Entry 7EGM (electron microscopy, 3.60 A resolution); this record covers chains A and D of the 8 polymer chains in the assembly.

== Chain A ==
Molecule: Transcription regulatory protein SNF2
From: Saccharomyces cerevisiae (strain ATCC 204508 / S288c)
Notes: EC 3.6.4.-
Reference sequence: P22082 (SNF2_YEAST); residues 430-1400 here = UniProt positions 430-1400
Chain sequence (982 residues; row label = number of the first residue in the row):
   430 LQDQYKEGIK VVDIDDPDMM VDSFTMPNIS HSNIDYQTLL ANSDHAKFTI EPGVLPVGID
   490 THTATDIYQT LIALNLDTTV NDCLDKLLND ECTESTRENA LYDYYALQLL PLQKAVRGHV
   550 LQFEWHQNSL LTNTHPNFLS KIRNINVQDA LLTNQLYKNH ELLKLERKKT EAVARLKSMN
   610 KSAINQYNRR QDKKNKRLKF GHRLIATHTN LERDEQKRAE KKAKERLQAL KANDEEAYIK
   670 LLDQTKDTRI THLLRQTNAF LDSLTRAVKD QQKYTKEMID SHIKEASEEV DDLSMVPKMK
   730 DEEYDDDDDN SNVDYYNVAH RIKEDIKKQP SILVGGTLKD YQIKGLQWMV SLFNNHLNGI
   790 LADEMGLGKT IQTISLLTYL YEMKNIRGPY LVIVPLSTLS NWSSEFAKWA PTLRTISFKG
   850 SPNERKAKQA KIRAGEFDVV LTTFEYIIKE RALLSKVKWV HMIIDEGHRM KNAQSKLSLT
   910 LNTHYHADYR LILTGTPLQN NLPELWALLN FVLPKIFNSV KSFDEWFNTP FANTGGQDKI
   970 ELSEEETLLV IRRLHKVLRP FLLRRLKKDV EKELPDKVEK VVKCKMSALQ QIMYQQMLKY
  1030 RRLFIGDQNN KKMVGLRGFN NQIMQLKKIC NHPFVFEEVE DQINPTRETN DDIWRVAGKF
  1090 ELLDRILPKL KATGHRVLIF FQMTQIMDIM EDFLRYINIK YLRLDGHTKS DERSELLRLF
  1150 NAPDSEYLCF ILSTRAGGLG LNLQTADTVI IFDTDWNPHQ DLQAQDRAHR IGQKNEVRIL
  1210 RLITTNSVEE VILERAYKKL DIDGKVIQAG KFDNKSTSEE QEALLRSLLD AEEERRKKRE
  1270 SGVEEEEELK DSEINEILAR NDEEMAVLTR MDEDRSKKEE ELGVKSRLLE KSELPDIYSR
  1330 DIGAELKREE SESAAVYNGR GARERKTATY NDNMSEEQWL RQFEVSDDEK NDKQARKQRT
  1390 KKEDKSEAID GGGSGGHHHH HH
Unresolved in the structure: 430-480, 590-1411
Construct notes: expression tag (1401-1411)
UniProt features mapped onto this chain:
  - motif: D894 to H897 (DEGH box)
  - binding site (ATP): D792 to T799
  - modified residue (Phosphoserine): S716, S1340
  - cross-link: K543 (Glycyl lysine isopeptide (Lys-Gly) (interchain with G-Cter in ubiquitin))

== Chain D ==
Molecule: SWI/SNF complex subunit SWI3
From: Saccharomyces cerevisiae (strain ATCC 204508 / S288c)
Reference sequence: P32591 (SWI3_YEAST); numbering as in UniProt (aligned over 1-825)
Chain sequence (836 residues; row label = number of the first residue in the row):
     1 MENTLGEGST VNASVDVDQH GNDNNSDSNA NAAVAGVANT DTAGEESQQQ DESLKDEATV
    61 PNTRDAESEA ITVTAKQQPT MQANKLDSQE TPSTEESRAQ NVFGQDNEDS DNLFGETESS
   121 VSNNEANTPS IPTNPVDNEN NKPAIKEDST IQDSNGDVKN MEDVKIQKEE EPENNTVIEG
   181 VKEESQPDEN TKEMDEVEED DEDDDQPMIS PDNSIFGDTK SESKQLGNTS SVANTPSEIP
   241 DAHKAEQEDI IEKTESVDKK VDSGEERNEQ EREIMNDHSK SANPKKTTIT RVEPETFEIP
   301 QAHEIVIPSY SKWFNLEKIH SIEVQSLPEF FTNRIPSKTP EVYMRYRNFM VNSYRLNPNE
   361 YFSVTTARRN VSGDAAALFR LHKFLTKWGL INYQVDSKLL PKNIEPPLTS QYSTRHDAPR
   421 GLFPFESYKP SVQLPDMAKL KKMMNTSDSE STLYKYLKES KRKYDEITHP PSTTDDENGD
   481 KNDNGGKMNN EVSTSTSMTG DANLLEEGET SRPLKKVKIL EQIDENWSKE DLQKLLKGIQ
   541 EFGADWYKVA KNVGNKSPEQ CILRFLQLPI EDKFLYGDGN GKGDNDNGLG PLKYAPHLPF
   601 SKSENPVLST IAFLVGLVNP KTVQSMTQRA IQSAESIKSQ KEEISDQKPI EHIKEGSEIA
   661 ISSLGYRSHI FATNEERQMN FLTNELIRLQ MEKLDAKLNH LKKLEKFMEL ERKTLERQQE
   721 NLLIQRLNFN QNSSKIVNVL SKCLNLISDS NINNSSVAEK EEIRSQIDHF KSMLSKPETL
   781 SIGKNPFNKP NIETGENHNG QSISNENDVK PISIEAPQFY RYWSAGGSGG HHHHHH
Unresolved in the structure: 1-298, 469-513, 580-586, 641-665, 743-760, 789-836
Construct notes: expression tag (826-836)
UniProt features mapped onto this chain:
  - region: L694 to L722 (Leucine-zipper)
  - modified residue: S88 (Phosphoserine), S185 (Phosphoserine), T235 (Phosphothreonine), S657 (Phosphoserine)
  - mutagenesis: D374 (D374A: Loss of DNA-binding), K383 (K383D: Loss of DNA-binding; when associated with D-387), K387 (K387D: Loss of DNA-binding; when associated with D-383), N392 (N392A: Loss of DNA-binding)

== Chain A / chain D interface ==
Residue-residue contacts (76; chain A residue first):
  P485(A) - P606(D)
  P485(A) - V607(D)  hydrophobic
  V486(A) - T610(D)
  G487(A) - K602(D)  hydrogen bond (backbone-side chain)
  G487(A) - P606(D)
  G487(A) - S609(D)
  G487(A) - T610(D)
  I488(A) - S609(D)  hydrogen bond (backbone-side chain)
  I488(A) - T610(D)
  I488(A) - F613(D)  hydrophobic
  T490(A) - L598(D)
  T490(A) - F613(D)
  H491(A) - L598(D)
  H491(A) - F600(D)  hydrogen bond (side chain-backbone)
  T494(A) - L592(D)
  T494(A) - L598(D)
  Y497(A) - L575(D)
  Y497(A) - Y576(D)
  Y497(A) - L589(D)
  T499(A) - L440(D)
  I501(A) - E571(D)
  I501(A) - F574(D)
  I501(A) - L575(D)  hydrophobic
  A502(A) - M437(D)  hydrophobic
  L503(A) - K441(D)
  L503(A) - M444(D)  hydrophobic
  L505(A) - F574(D)  hydrophobic
  D506(A) - K441(D)  salt bridge
  T507(A) - K441(D)  hydrogen bond
  T508(A) - F574(D)
  D511(A) - L514(D)
  K515(A) - K516(D)
  E527(A) - K529(D)  salt bridge
  E527(A) - Q533(D)
  N528(A) - L520(D)
  Y531(A) - Q533(D)
  Y531(A) - L536(D)
  D532(A) - V517(D)
  D532(A) - I519(D)  hydrogen bond (side chain-backbone)
  Y534(A) - Q540(D)
  A535(A) - I519(D)  hydrophobic
  A535(A) - I570(D)
  L536(A) - L434(D)
  Q537(A) - L434(D)
  Q537(A) - Q540(D)  hydrogen bond
  L538(A) - L536(D)  hydrophobic
  L538(A) - I539(D)  hydrophobic
  L538(A) - Q540(D)
  L538(A) - F565(D)
  L539(A) - I570(D)  hydrophobic
  L539(A) - E571(D)
  P540(A) - S431(D)
  P540(A) - V432(D)
  L541(A) - I539(D)  hydrophobic
  L541(A) - G543(D)
  Q542(A) - F565(D)  hydrogen bond (side chain-backbone)
  Q542(A) - L566(D)  hydrogen bond (side chain-backbone)
  Q542(A) - L568(D)  hydrogen bond (side chain-backbone)
  Q542(A) - I570(D)
  K543(A) - E571(D)  salt bridge
  A544(A) - P430(D)  hydrophobic
  V545(A) - W546(D)  hydrophobic
  V545(A) - F565(D)  hydrophobic
  V545(A) - L566(D)  hydrophobic
  R546(A) - L566(D)  hydrogen bond (side chain-backbone)
  R546(A) - L568(D)
  H548(A) - E426(D)  salt bridge
  Q551(A) - F425(D)  hydrogen bond (side chain-backbone)
  Q551(A) - E426(D)
  F552(A) - L422(D)
  F552(A) - F423(D)  hydrophobic
  F552(A) - P424(D)
  H555(A) - G421(D)  hydrogen bond (side chain-backbone)
  H555(A) - L422(D)
  H555(A) - F423(D)
  H555(A) - P424(D)
Interface residues without a listed pair, chain A (45 interface residues in all): D489, A493, N504, N510, V549, Q556
Interface residues without a listed pair, chain D (52 interface residues in all): Q433, P435, D436, K518, K537, A544, P591, A595

== Summary ==
Chain A and chain D form an interface of 45 and 52 residues respectively; the contacts include 12 hydrogen
bonds and 4 salt bridges. Among the polar pairs are D506(A)-K441(D), E527(A)-K529(D) and K543(A)-E571(D).
Here chain A is Transcription regulatory protein SNF2 and chain D is SWI/SNF complex subunit SWI3, both from
Saccharomyces cerevisiae (strain ATCC 204508 / S288c). Entry 7EGM (The SRM module of SWI/SNF-nucleosome
complex) was determined by electron microscopy (same publication as 7EG6 and 7EGP).
